Entry 3QUY (X-ray diffraction, 2.25 A resolution); this record covers chains A and B of the 4 polymer chains in the assembly.

# Chain A
Protein: Antigen-presenting glycoprotein CD1d1
Source organism: Mus musculus
Reference sequence: P11609 (CD1D1_MOUSE); residues 1-279 here correspond to UniProt positions 19-297 (UniProt number = residue number + 18)
Amino-acid sequence (285 residues; numbered 1 to 285; the number before each row is that of its first residue):
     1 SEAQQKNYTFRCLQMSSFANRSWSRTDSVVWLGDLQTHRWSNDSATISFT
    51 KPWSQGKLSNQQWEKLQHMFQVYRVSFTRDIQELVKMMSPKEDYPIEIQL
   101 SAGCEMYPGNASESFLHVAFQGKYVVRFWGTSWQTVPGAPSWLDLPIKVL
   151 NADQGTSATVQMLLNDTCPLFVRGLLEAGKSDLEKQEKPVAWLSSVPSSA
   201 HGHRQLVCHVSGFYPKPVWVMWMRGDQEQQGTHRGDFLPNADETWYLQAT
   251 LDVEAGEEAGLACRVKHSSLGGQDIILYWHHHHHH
Disordered / not traced: 1-5, 198-203, 280-285
Cystine bridges: Cys-104/Cys-168, Cys-208/Cys-263
Glycans and other covalent adducts: N-acetylglucosamine (NAG) linked to Asn-20, Asn-42; glycan linked to Asn-165
Differences from the reference sequence: expression tag (280-285)
Ligand contacts: QUY ((2S,3R,4S,5R,6S)-6-[(2S,3S,4R)-2-(hexacosanoylamino)-3,4-dihydroxy-octadecoxy]-3,4,5-trihydroxy-N-(phenylmethyl)oxane-2-carboxamide): Phe-10, Cys-12, Gln-14, Ser-28, Val-30, His-38, Trp-40, Ile-47, Trp-63, Leu-66, His-68, Met-69, Phe-70, Val-72, Tyr-73, Ser-76, Phe-77, Asp-80, Ile-81, Leu-84, Val-85, Ile-98, Leu-100, Ala-102, Gly-103, Leu-116, Val-118, Phe-120, Trp-133, Trp-142, Leu-143, Pro-146, Leu-150, Asp-153, Gly-155, Thr-156, Thr-159, Val-160, Leu-163, Leu-164, Thr-167, Cys-168, Phe-171

# Chain B
Protein: Beta-2 microglobulin
Source organism: Mus musculus
Reference sequence: Q91XJ8 (Q91XJ8_MOUSE); residues 1-99 here correspond to UniProt positions 21-119 (UniProt number = residue number + 20)
Amino-acid sequence (99 residues; numbered 1 to 99; the number before each row is that of its first residue):
     1 IQKTPQIQVYSRHPPENGKPNILNCYVTQFHPPHIEIQMLKNGKKIPKVE
    51 MSDMSFSKDWSFYILAHTEFTPTETDTYACRVKHASMAEPKTVYWDRDM
Disordered / not traced: 1
Cystine bridges: Cys-25/Cys-80

# How chain A and chain B interact
Pairs across the interface (58):
  Arg-11(A) with Lys-58(B)
  Leu-13(A) with Ser-55(B); Phe-56(B)
  Gln-14(A) with Phe-56(B)
  Met-15(A) with Met-54(B); Phe-62(B), hydrophobic
  Ser-17(A) with Pro-33(B)
  Val-29(A) with Asp-53(B); Met-54(B); Ser-55(B)
  Trp-31(A) with Ser-55(B), hydrogen bond; Tyr-63(B)
  Gln-36(A) with Asp-53(B), hydrogen bond
  Arg-39(A) with Asp-53(B), salt bridge
  Glu-97(A) with Pro-32(B); Pro-33(B); Phe-62(B)
  Gln-99(A) with Phe-56(B); Trp-60(B), hydrogen bond (side chain-backbone); Phe-62(B)
  Leu-100(A) with Phe-56(B)
  Ser-101(A) with Trp-60(B)
  His-117(A) with Trp-60(B)
  Ala-119(A) with Trp-60(B), hydrophobic
  Gly-122(A) with Trp-60(B)
  Tyr-124(A) with Trp-60(B)
  Val-190(A) with Pro-14(B), hydrophobic
  Trp-192(A) with Ser-11(B); His-13(B); Pro-14(B), hydrophobic; Pro-15(B)
  Ser-194(A) with Arg-97(B); Asp-98(B), hydrogen bond (side chain-backbone)
  Ser-195(A) with Asp-98(B)
  Val-196(A) with Asp-98(B); Met-99(B), hydrophobic
  Val-207(A) with Asp-98(B); Met-99(B)
  His-209(A) with Arg-97(B); Met-99(B)
  Ser-211(A) with Arg-12(B), hydrogen bond (side chain-backbone)
  Gly-212(A) with Arg-12(B)
  Leu-238(A) with Gln-8(B); Tyr-10(B)
  Pro-239(A) with Tyr-10(B), hydrogen bond (backbone-side chain); Tyr-26(B); Leu-65(B)
  Asn-240(A) with Tyr-10(B); Arg-12(B); Asn-24(B), hydrogen bond; Leu-65(B)
  Ala-241(A) with Leu-65(B); His-67(B)
  Asp-242(A) with Arg-12(B), salt bridge
  Thr-244(A) with Arg-12(B)
  Tyr-246(A) with Tyr-10(B), hydrophobic; Ser-11(B)
  Gln-248(A) with Met-99(B), hydrogen bond (side chain-backbone)
Other interface residues (no listed pair), chain A (36 interface residues in all): Val-118, Phe-237
Other interface residues (no listed pair), chain B (25 interface residues in all): Asp-96

# Summary
36 residues of chain A face 25 of chain B across their interface; the contacts include 8 hydrogen bonds and 2
salt bridges. Polar contacts include Arg-39(A)/Asp-53(B), Asp-242(A)/Arg-12(B) and Trp-31(A)/Ser-55(B). Chain
A binds compound QUY. N-acetylglucosamine is covalently linked to Asn-20(A) and Asn-42(A).
Here chain A is Antigen-presenting glycoprotein CD1d1 and chain B is Beta-2 microglobulin, both from Mus
musculus. Entry 3QUY (Structure of the mouse CD1d-BnNH-GSL-1'-iNKT TCR complex) was determined by X-ray
diffraction together with 3QUX and 3QUZ from the same study.
